PDB entry 3AZL | X-ray diffraction, 2.70 A resolution | chains B and J of the 10 polymer chains in the assembly

Chain B:
Protein: Histone H4
Source organism: Homo sapiens
UniProt: P62805 (H4_HUMAN); residues 0-102 here correspond to UniProt positions 1-103 (UniProt number = residue number + 1)
Amino-acid sequence (106 residues; row label = number of the first residue in the row; numbers below 1 keep their minus sign (Gly-3 is residue -3)):
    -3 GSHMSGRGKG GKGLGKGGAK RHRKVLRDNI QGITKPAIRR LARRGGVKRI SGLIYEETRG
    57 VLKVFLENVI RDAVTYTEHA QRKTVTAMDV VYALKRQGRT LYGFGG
Not modelled in the structure: -3 to 24
Differences from the reference sequence: expression tag (-3 to -1); engineered mutation Gln77 (Lys78 in P62805)
UniProt features mapped onto this chain:
  - DNA-binding region: Lys16 to Lys20
  - modified residue: Ser1 (N-acetylserine), Arg3 (Asymmetric dimethylarginine), Lys5 (N6-(2-hydroxyisobutyryl)lysine), Lys8 (N6-(2-hydroxyisobutyryl)lysine), Lys12 (N6-(2-hydroxyisobutyryl)lysine), Lys16 (N6-(2-hydroxyisobutyryl)lysine), Lys20 (N6,N6,N6-trimethyllysine), Lys31 (N6-(2-hydroxyisobutyryl)lysine), Lys44 (N6-(2-hydroxyisobutyryl)lysine), Ser47 (Phosphoserine), Tyr51 (Phosphotyrosine), Lys59 (N6-(2-hydroxyisobutyryl)lysine), Lys79 (N6-(2-hydroxyisobutyryl)lysine), Thr80 (Phosphothreonine), Tyr88 (Phosphotyrosine), Lys91 (N6-(2-hydroxyisobutyryl)lysine)
  - cross-link (Glycyl lysine isopeptide (Lys-Gly)): Lys12 (interchain with G-Cter in SUMO2), Lys20 (interchain with G-Cter in SUMO2), Lys31 (interchain with G-Cter in SUMO2), Lys59 (interchain with G-Cter in SUMO2), Lys79 (interchain with G-Cter in SUMO2), Lys91 (interchain with G-Cter in SUMO2)

Chain J:
Molecule: 146-nt DNA strand
Sequence (146 nucleotides; each row starts with the number of its first residue):
   147 ATCAATATCC ACCTGCAGAT TCTACCAAAA GTGTATTTGG AAACTGCTCC ATCAAAAGGC
   207 ATGTTCAGCT GAATTCAGCT GAACATGCCT TTTGATGGAG CAGTTTCCAA ATACACTTTT
   267 GGTAGAATCT GCAGGTGGAT ATTGAT
Not modelled in the structure: 147
Ion coordination: Mn2+ site 1: DG185, DG186; Mn2+ site 2 near DG217 (its only coordinating residue here); Mn2+ site 3 near DG267 (its only coordinating residue here); Mn2+ site 4 near DG280 (its only coordinating residue here)

How chain B and chain J interact:
Contacting residue pairs (12):
  Arg35(B) - DA228(J)  salt bridge to the phosphate
  Arg45(B) - DT226(J)  base contact
  Arg45(B) - DG227(J)  hydrogen bond to the sugar
  Arg45(B) - DA228(J)  phosphate contact
  Ile46(B) - DG227(J)  sugar contact
  Ile46(B) - DA228(J)  hydrogen bond to the phosphate
  Ser47(B) - DG227(J)  hydrogen bond to the phosphate
  Gly48(B) - DG227(J)  hydrogen bond to the phosphate
  Arg78(B) - DA248(J)  sugar contact
  Lys79(B) - DC247(J)  phosphate contact
  Lys79(B) - DA248(J)  hydrogen bond to the phosphate
  Thr80(B) - DA248(J)  hydrogen bond to the phosphate
Also at the interface, not in a pair above, chain B (10 interface residues in all): Lys44, Gln77
Also at the interface, not in a pair above, chain J (6 interface residues in all): DA229

Summary:
10 residues of chain B and 6 residues of chain J are in contact, with 6 hydrogen bonds and 1 salt bridge.
Among the polar pairs are Arg45(B)-DG227(J), Ile46(B)-DA228(J) and Ser47(B)-DG227(J). Curated annotation
(UniProt) lists a DNA-binding region on chain B.
Chain B is Histone H4 (Homo sapiens) and chain J is a 146-nt DNA strand; the structure, Crystal Structure of
Human Nucleosome Core Particle Containing H4K77Q mutation, was determined by X-ray diffraction together with
3AYW, 3AZE, 3AZF, 3AZG, 3AZH, 3AZJ and 3 further entries from the same study.
